PDB entry 5CPI | X-ray diffraction, 2.90 A resolution | chains G and J of the 10 polymer chains in the assembly

== Chain G ==
Molecule: Histone H2A type 1-B/E
Source organism: Homo sapiens
UniProt: P04908 (H2A1B_HUMAN); residues 0-129 here correspond to UniProt positions 1-130 (UniProt number = residue number + 1)
Amino-acid sequence (133 residues; row label = number of the first residue in the row; numbers below 1 keep their minus sign (Gly-3 is residue -3)):
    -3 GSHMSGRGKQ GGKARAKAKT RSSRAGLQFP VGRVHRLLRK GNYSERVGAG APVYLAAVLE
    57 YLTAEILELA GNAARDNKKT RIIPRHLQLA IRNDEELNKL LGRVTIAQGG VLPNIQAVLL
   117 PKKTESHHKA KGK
Disordered / not traced: -3 to 14, 119-129
Sequence notes: expression tag (-3 to -1)
UniProt features mapped onto this chain:
  - modified residue: Ser1 (N-acetylserine), Arg3 (Citrulline), Lys5 (N6-(2-hydroxyisobutyryl)lysine), Lys9 (N6-(2-hydroxyisobutyryl)lysine), Lys13 (N6-(beta-hydroxybutyryl)lysine), Lys36 (N6-(2-hydroxyisobutyryl)lysine), Lys74 (N6-(2-hydroxyisobutyryl)lysine), Lys75 (N6-(2-hydroxyisobutyryl)lysine), Lys95 (N6-(2-hydroxyisobutyryl)lysine), Gln104 (N5-methylglutamine), Lys118 (N6-(2-hydroxyisobutyryl)lysine), Lys119 (N6-crotonyllysine), Thr120 (Phosphothreonine), Lys125 (N6-crotonyllysine)
  - cross-link (Glycyl lysine isopeptide (Lys-Gly)): Lys13 (interchain with G-Cter in ubiquitin), Lys15 (interchain with G-Cter in ubiquitin), Lys119 (interchain with G-Cter in ubiquitin)

== Chain J ==
Molecule: 146-nt DNA strand
Sequence (146 nucleotides; row label = number of the first residue in the row):
     1 ATCAGATTCC ATTCGAATCC ATTCGAAAAT GATTACATTC GAATCCATTC GAAGATTCCA
    61 TTTGAGCCTG TTCGAAAATT CCATTTGAGT CCAACCAATG ATTCCATTCA TTTCCATTCA
   121 ATGATTCCAT TCGAATCCAT TTGGAT

== Chain G / chain J interface ==
Residue-residue contacts - 9 pairs, chain G then chain J:
  Lys15(G) - DG31(J)  phosphate contact
  Lys15(G) - DA32(J)  phosphate contact
  Arg17(G) - DG31(J)  salt bridge to the phosphate
  Arg20(G) - DA32(J)  salt bridge to the phosphate
  Gly28(G) - DG31(J)  phosphate contact
  Arg29(G) - DT30(J)  phosphate contact
  Arg32(G) - DT30(J)  salt bridge to the phosphate
  Arg42(G) - DT38(J)  hydrogen bond to the sugar
  Arg42(G) - DT39(J)  hydrogen bond to the sugar
Other interface residues (no listed pair), chain G (8 interface residues in all): Thr16
Other interface residues (no listed pair), chain J (7 interface residues in all): DA29, DA37

== Summary ==
Chain G and chain J form an interface of 8 and 7 residues respectively, with 2 hydrogen bonds and 3 salt
bridges. Polar contacts include Arg42(G)-DT38(J), Arg42(G)-DT39(J) and Arg17(G)-DG31(J).
Here chain G is Histone H2A type 1-B/E (Homo sapiens) and chain J is a 146-nt DNA strand. Entry 5CPI
(Nucleosome containing unmethylated Sat2R DNA) was determined by X-ray diffraction, deposited together with
5CPJ and 5CPK.
